PDB entry 9DOI | X-ray diffraction, 2.30 A resolution | chain A

# Chain A
Name: Papain-like protease nsp3
From: Severe acute respiratory syndrome coronavirus 2
Notes: EC 3.4.19.12, 3.4.22.-
UniProt: P0DTD1 (R1AB_SARS2); residues 1-315 here correspond to UniProt positions 1564-1878 (UniProt number = residue number + 1563)
Sequence (318 residues; each row starts with the number of its first residue; numbers below 1 keep their minus sign (Ser-2 is residue -2)):
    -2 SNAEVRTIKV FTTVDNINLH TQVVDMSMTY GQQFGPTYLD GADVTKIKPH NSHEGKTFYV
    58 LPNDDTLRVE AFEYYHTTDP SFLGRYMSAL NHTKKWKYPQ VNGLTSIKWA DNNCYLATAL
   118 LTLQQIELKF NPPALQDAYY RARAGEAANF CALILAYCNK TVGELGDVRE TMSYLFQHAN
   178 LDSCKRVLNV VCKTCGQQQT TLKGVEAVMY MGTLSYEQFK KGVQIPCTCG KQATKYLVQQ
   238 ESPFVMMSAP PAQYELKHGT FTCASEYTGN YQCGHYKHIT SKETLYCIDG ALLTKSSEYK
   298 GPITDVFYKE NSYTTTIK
Unresolved in the structure: -2 to 3, 228
Sequence notes: expression tag (-2 to 0)
Bound ions: Zn2+ site 1: Asp62, His73; Zn2+ site 2: His89, Asp108, Cys270; Zn2+ site 3 near Cys111 (its only coordinating residue here); Zn2+ site 4 near His175 (its only coordinating residue here); Zn2+ site 5: Cys189, Cys192, Cys224, Cys226
Small-molecule neighbours: A1BEL (2-methyl-N-{(1S)-1-[(2P)-2-(1-methyl-1H-pyrazol-4-yl)quinolin-4-yl]ethyl}-5-{[(2S)-1-methylpyrrolidin-2-yl]methoxy}benzamide): Lys157, Leu162, Gly163, Asp164, Arg166, Glu167, Met208, Pro247, Pro248, Tyr264, Tyr268, Gln269, Tyr273, Thr301
Curated features (UniProtKB/Swiss-Prot):
  - zinc finger: Cys189 to Cys226 (C4-type)
  - active site (For PL-PRO activity): Cys111, His272, Asp286
  - binding site (Zn(2+)): Cys189, Cys192, Cys224, Cys226
Reported in the primary citation:
  - binding site for A1BEL: Asp164, Glu167, Met208, Pro247, Pro248, Tyr264, Tyr268, Gln269
  - catalytic residues: Cys111, His272, Asp286 (citing earlier work)

# In short
Chain A binds compound A1BEL. Asp62 and His73 form the Zn2+ site 1. His89, Asp108 and Cys270 coordinate Zn2+
site 2. From UniProt: 3 active-site residues and 4 Zn2+-binding residues. The paper reports catalytic residues
Cys111, His272 and Asp286; a binding site for A1BEL at Asp164, Glu167 and Met208 among others.
Chain A is Papain-like protease nsp3 (Severe acute respiratory syndrome coronavirus 2); the structure,
SARS-CoV-2 papain-like protease (PLpro) with inhibitor Jun13306, was determined by X-ray diffraction together
with 9DNU, 9DNV, 9DO1, 9DO3 and 9DO5 from the same study.
